Entry 6X6A (electron microscopy, 3.60 A resolution); this record covers chains B and G of the 8 polymer chains in the assembly.

Chain B:
Molecule: NACHT, LRR and PYD domains-containing protein 1
From: Homo sapiens
UniProt: Q9C000 (NLRP1_HUMAN); numbering as in UniProt (aligned over 1-1212)
Sequence (1212 residues; numbered 1 to 1212; the number before each row is that of its first residue):
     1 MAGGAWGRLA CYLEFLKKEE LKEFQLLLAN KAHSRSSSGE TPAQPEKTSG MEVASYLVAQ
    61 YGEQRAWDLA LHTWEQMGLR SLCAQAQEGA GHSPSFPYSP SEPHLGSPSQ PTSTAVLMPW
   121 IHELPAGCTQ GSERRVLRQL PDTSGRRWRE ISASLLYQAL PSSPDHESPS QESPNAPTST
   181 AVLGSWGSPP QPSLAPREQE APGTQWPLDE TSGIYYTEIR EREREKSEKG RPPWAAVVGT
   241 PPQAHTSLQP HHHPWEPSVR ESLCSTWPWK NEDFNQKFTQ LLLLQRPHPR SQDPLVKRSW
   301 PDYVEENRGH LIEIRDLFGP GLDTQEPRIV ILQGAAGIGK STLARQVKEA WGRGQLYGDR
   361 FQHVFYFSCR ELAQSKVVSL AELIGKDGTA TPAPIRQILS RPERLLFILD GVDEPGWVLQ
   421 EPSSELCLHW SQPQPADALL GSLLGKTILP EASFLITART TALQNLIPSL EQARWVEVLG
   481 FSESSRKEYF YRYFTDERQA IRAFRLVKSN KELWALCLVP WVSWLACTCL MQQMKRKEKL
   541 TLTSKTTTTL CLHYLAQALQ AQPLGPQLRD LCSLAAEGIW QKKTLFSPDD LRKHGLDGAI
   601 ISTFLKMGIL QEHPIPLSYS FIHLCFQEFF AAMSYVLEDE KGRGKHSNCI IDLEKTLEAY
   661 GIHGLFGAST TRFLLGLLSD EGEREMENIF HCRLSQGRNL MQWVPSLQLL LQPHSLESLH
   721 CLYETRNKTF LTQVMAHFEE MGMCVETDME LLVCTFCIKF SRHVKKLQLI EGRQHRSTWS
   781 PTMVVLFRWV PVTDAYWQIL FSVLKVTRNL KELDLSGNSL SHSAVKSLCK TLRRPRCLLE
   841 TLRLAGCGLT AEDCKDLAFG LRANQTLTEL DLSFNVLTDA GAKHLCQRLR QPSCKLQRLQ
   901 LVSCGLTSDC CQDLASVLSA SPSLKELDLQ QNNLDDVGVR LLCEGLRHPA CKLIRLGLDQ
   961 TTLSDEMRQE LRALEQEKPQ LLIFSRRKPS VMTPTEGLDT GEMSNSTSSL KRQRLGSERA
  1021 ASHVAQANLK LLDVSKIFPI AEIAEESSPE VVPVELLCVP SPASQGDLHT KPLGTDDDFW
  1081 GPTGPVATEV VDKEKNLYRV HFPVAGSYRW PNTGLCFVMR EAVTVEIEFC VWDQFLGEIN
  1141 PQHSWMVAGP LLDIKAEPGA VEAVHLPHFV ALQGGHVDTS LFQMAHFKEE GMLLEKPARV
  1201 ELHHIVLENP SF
Disordered / not traced: 1-1078
Reported in the primary citation:
  - catalytic residues: His1186, Glu1195

Chain G:
Molecule: NACHT, LRR and PYD domains-containing protein 1
From: Homo sapiens
UniProt: Q9C000 (NLRP1_HUMAN); residues 1213-1473 here = UniProt positions 1213-1473
Sequence (261 residues; each row starts with the number of its first residue):
  1213 SPLGVLLKMI HNALRFIPVT SVVLLYHRVH PEEVTFHLYL IPSDCSIRKA IDDLEMKFQF
  1273 VRIHKPPPLT PLYMGCRYTV SGSGSGMLEI LPKELELCYR SPGEDQLFSE FYVGHLGSGI
  1333 RLQVKDKKDE TLVWEALVKP GDLMPATTLI PPARIAVPSP LDAPQLLHFV DQYREQLIAR
  1393 VTSVEVVLDK LHGQVLSQEQ YERVLAENTR PSQMRKLFSL SQSWDRKCKD GLYQALKETH
  1453 PHLIMELWEK GSKKGLLPLS S
Disordered / not traced: 1351-1473
Reported in the primary citation:
  - catalytic residues: Ser1213
  - disease-associated variants - P1214R: increased signaling
  - mutagenesis - S1213A: abolished binding to Dipeptidyl peptidase 9

Chain B / chain G interface:
Pairs across the interface - 67 pairs, chain B then chain G:
  Lys1093(B) - Lys1261(G)
  Asn1096(B) - Lys1261(G)
  Tyr1098(B) - Lys1261(G)  hydrogen bond
  Asn1112(B) - Cys1257(G)  hydrogen bond
  Asn1112(B) - Arg1260(G)  hydrogen bond (backbone-side chain)
  Thr1113(B) - Ser1255(G)
  Cys1130(B) - Pro1214(G)  hydrophobic
  Val1131(B) - Ser1313(G)
  Val1131(B) - Pro1314(G)
  Trp1132(B) - Val1217(G)  hydrophobic
  Trp1132(B) - Leu1219(G)  hydrophobic
  Trp1132(B) - Tyr1311(G)
  Asp1133(B) - Ser1313(G)
  Asp1133(B) - Glu1316(G)
  Ser1144(B) - Met1221(G)
  Trp1145(B) - Leu1219(G)  hydrogen bond (side chain-backbone)
  Trp1145(B) - Lys1220(G)
  Trp1145(B) - Met1221(G)
  Met1146(B) - Leu1218(G)
  Met1146(B) - Leu1219(G)
  Met1146(B) - Met1221(G)  hydrophobic
  Met1146(B) - Met1286(G)  hydrophobic
  Val1147(B) - Tyr1311(G)  hydrophobic
  Ala1148(B) - Val1217(G)
  Ala1148(B) - Leu1218(G)
  Gly1149(B) - Val1217(G)
  Gly1149(B) - Asp1256(G)
  Pro1150(B) - Val1217(G)
  Pro1150(B) - Asp1256(G)
  Leu1151(B) - Leu1215(G)
  Leu1151(B) - Gly1216(G)
  Leu1152(B) - Leu1215(G)  hydrogen bond (backbone-backbone)
  Asp1153(B) - Ser1213(G)
  Asp1153(B) - Pro1214(G)
  Val1164(B) - Leu1215(G)  hydrophobic
  Leu1166(B) - Gly1216(G)
  Leu1166(B) - Val1217(G)  hydrophobic
  His1168(B) - Leu1218(G)
  Phe1169(B) - Val1231(G)  hydrophobic
  Phe1169(B) - Thr1232(G)
  Phe1169(B) - Pro1254(G)  hydrophobic
  Phe1169(B) - Ser1255(G)
  Val1170(B) - Pro1230(G)
  Val1170(B) - Thr1232(G)  hydrogen bond (backbone-side chain)
  Val1170(B) - Pro1283(G)  hydrophobic
  Ala1171(B) - Ile1229(G)  hydrophobic
  Gln1173(B) - Pro1283(G)
  Leu1181(B) - Lys1220(G)
  Phe1182(B) - Leu1218(G)  hydrophobic
  Gln1183(B) - Leu1218(G)
  Gln1183(B) - Leu1219(G)  hydrogen bond (backbone-backbone)
  Gln1183(B) - Lys1220(G)
  Met1184(B) - Leu1215(G)  hydrophobic
  Met1184(B) - Gly1216(G)
  Met1184(B) - Val1217(G)
  Ala1185(B) - Leu1215(G)
  Ala1185(B) - Gly1216(G)  hydrogen bond (backbone-backbone)
  Ala1185(B) - Val1217(G)  hydrogen bond (backbone-backbone)
  Ala1185(B) - Leu1219(G)  hydrophobic
  His1186(B) - Ser1213(G)  hydrogen bond
  His1186(B) - Pro1214(G)
  Phe1187(B) - Ser1213(G)  hydrogen bond (backbone-side chain)
  Phe1187(B) - Pro1214(G)  hydrogen bond (backbone-backbone)
  Lys1188(B) - Ser1213(G)
  Ile1205(B) - Val1217(G)  hydrophobic
  Ile1205(B) - Leu1218(G)
  Phe1212(B) - Ser1213(G)
Interface residues without a listed pair, chain B (39 interface residues in all): Phe1135, His1176, Val1177
Interface residues without a listed pair, chain G (28 interface residues in all): Arg1227, Asp1264, Gly1315

In short:
39 residues of chain B face 28 of chain G across their interface, with 12 hydrogen bonds. Among the polar
pairs are Tyr1098(B)-Lys1261(G), Asn1112(B)-Cys1257(G) and Asn1112(B)-Arg1260(G). The paper reports catalytic
residues His1186(B), Glu1195(B) and Ser1213(G); P1214R of chain G increases signaling.
Chain B is NACHT, LRR and PYD domains-containing protein 1 and chain G is NACHT, LRR and PYD
domains-containing protein 1, both from Homo sapiens; the structure, Cryo-EM structure of NLRP1-DPP9 complex,
was determined by electron microscopy together with 6X6C from the same study.
